Entry 2ZI0 (X-ray diffraction, 2.82 A resolution); this record covers chains A and C of the 4 polymer chains in the assembly.

Chain A:
Protein: Protein 2b
Source organism: Tomato aspermy virus
Reference sequence: Q8UYT3 (V2B_TAV); numbering as in UniProt (aligned over 1-69)
Chain sequence (75 residues; each row starts with the number of its first residue):
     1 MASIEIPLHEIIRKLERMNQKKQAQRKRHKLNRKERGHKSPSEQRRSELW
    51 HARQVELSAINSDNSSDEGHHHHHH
Disordered / not traced: 1-4, 65-75
Construct notes: expression tag (70-75)
Modified / non-standard residues: Mse1 (selenomethionine); Mse18 (selenomethionine; parent Met)
Curated features (UniProtKB/Swiss-Prot):
  - region: Leu8 to Mse18 (Homotetramerization)
  - motif: Arg26 to Lys30 (Nuclear localization signal)

Chain C:
Molecule: 21-nt RNA strand
Sequence (21 nucleotides; each row starts with the number of its first residue):
     1 AGACAGCAUUAUGCUGUCUUU
Disordered / not traced: 21

Interface between chain A and chain C:
Pairs across the interface (27; chain A residue first):
  Lys14(A) - C7(C)  salt bridge to the phosphate
  Lys21(A) - A8(C)  phosphate contact
  Lys21(A) - U9(C)  salt bridge to the phosphate
  Gln25(A) - U10(C)  hydrogen bond to the base
  Arg28(A) - U10(C)  salt bridge to the phosphate
  Arg28(A) - A11(C)  salt bridge to the phosphate
  His29(A) - U12(C)  stacking on the base
  His29(A) - G13(C)  salt bridge to the phosphate
  Asn32(A) - A11(C)  hydrogen bond to the phosphate
  Asn32(A) - U12(C)  hydrogen bond to the phosphate
  Arg33(A) - G13(C)  salt bridge to the phosphate
  Arg33(A) - C14(C)  salt bridge to the phosphate
  Arg36(A) - U12(C)  salt bridge to the phosphate
  Arg36(A) - G13(C)  salt bridge to the phosphate
  His38(A) - G13(C)  salt bridge to the phosphate
  His38(A) - C14(C)  salt bridge to the phosphate
  Lys39(A) - C14(C)  phosphate contact
  Ser40(A) - C14(C)  phosphate contact
  Ser40(A) - U15(C)  hydrogen bond to the phosphate
  Pro41(A) - C14(C)  phosphate contact
  Pro41(A) - U15(C)  phosphate contact
  Ser42(A) - U15(C)  hydrogen bond to the phosphate
  Ser42(A) - G16(C)  phosphate contact
  Arg45(A) - G16(C)  salt bridge to the phosphate
  Arg46(A) - G16(C)  base contact
  Arg46(A) - U17(C)  hydrogen bond to the base
  Arg46(A) - C18(C)  base contact
Also at the interface, not in a pair above, chain A (16 interface residues in all): Trp50
Also at the interface, not in a pair above, chain C (14 interface residues in all): G6, U19

Summary:
16 residues of chain A and 14 residues of chain C are in contact; the contacts include 6 hydrogen bonds, 12
salt bridges and 1 aromatic stacking contact. Polar pairs include Gln25(A)-U10(C), Arg46(A)-U17(C) and
Asn32(A)-A11(C).
Here chain A is Protein 2b (Tomato aspermy virus) and chain C is a 21-nt RNA strand. Entry 2ZI0 (Crystal
structure of Tav2b/siRNA complex) was determined by X-ray diffraction.
